Entry 6LKH (X-ray diffraction, 2.53 A resolution); this record covers chains A and C of the 4 polymer chains in the assembly.

# Chain A
Name: ABC transporter, solute-binding protein
Source organism: Staphylococcus aureus
Reference sequence: X5DVD1 (X5DVD1_STAAU); residue numbers follow UniProt; this construct covers 29-322
Amino-acid sequence (294 residues; each row starts with the number of its first residue):
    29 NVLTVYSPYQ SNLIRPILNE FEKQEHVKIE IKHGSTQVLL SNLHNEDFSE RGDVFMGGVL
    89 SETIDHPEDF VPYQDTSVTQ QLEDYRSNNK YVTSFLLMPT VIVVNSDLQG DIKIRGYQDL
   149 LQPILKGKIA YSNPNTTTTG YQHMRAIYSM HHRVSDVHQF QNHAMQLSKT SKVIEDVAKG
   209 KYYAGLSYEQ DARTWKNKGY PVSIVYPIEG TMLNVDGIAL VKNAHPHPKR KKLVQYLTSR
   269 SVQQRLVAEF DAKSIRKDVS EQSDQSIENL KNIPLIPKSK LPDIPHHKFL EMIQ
Residues lining bound ligands: 6-O-phosphono-alpha-D-glucopyranose (G6P): P36, Y37, S63, T64, G85, G86, M126, T165, T166, T167, T198, Y216, N242, D244
What the authors report for this chain:
  - mutagenesis - R43A, E50A: abolished growth
  - mutagenesis - T64A: decreased binding to 6-O-phosphono-alpha-D-glucopyranose
  - mutagenesis - T64A: decreased growth in response to 6-O-phosphono-alpha-D-glucopyranose
  - specificity-determining residues: Y216 (proposed by the authors, not directly observed)

# Chain C
Name: Sensor protein kinase HptS
Source organism: Staphylococcus aureus (strain NCTC 8325 / PS 47)
Notes: EC 2.7.13.3
Reference sequence: Q2G1E0 (HPTS_STAA8); residue numbers follow UniProt; this construct covers 45-215
Amino-acid sequence (171 residues; row label = number of the first residue in the row):
    45 TIHQHVDESQ SSLHHTEKQI QTFITQHNNS FQELDLTNHH DVTATKRELL KLIHQQPATL
   105 YYELSGPNQF ITNNYEHLNT KNMYLFSTHQ LKFKNSTYML KIYMANTPRL SEIKKDNRQF
   165 ALIVDQYDNI LYANDDRFTI GEKYRPQQFG FMNESVKLNH ADHRLIIYKD I
Unresolved in the structure: 215
What the authors report for this chain:
  - mutagenesis - N112A, Q134A, M143A: unchanged binding to ABC transporter, solute-binding protein (chain A)
  - mutagenesis - N112A, Q134A, Q134A/M143A, M143A: decreased growth
  - mutagenesis - Y171A, K187A: abolished growth

# Interface between chain A and chain C
Contacting residue pairs (12; chain A residue first):
  R43(A) - K187(C)
  N47(A) - N173(C)
  N47(A) - K187(C)  hydrogen bond
  E50(A) - Y171(C)  hydrogen bond (backbone-side chain)
  E50(A) - K187(C)  salt bridge
  K51(A) - Y171(C)
  H54(A) - Y171(C)  hydrogen bond
  V55(A) - Y171(C)
  K56(A) - Y171(C)  hydrogen bond (side chain-backbone)
  K56(A) - D172(C)
  K56(A) - K187(C)
  I59(A) - R189(C)
Other interface residues (no listed pair), chain A (9 interface residues in all): E58

# Summary
Chain A and chain C form an interface of 9 and 5 residues respectively; the contacts include 4 hydrogen bonds
and 1 salt bridge. Polar contacts include E50(A)-K187(C), N47(A)-K187(C) and E50(A)-Y171(C). From the paper:
N112A, Q134A and Q134A/M143A of chain C, among others, reduce growth; the specificity determinant Y216(A); 9
substitutions were tested in all.
Here chain A is ABC transporter, solute-binding protein (Staphylococcus aureus) and chain C is Sensor protein
kinase HptS (Staphylococcus aureus (strain NCTC 8325 / PS 47)). Entry 6LKH (Two-component system protein
mediate signal transduction) was determined by X-ray diffraction (same publication as 6LKG, 6LKI, 6LKJ, 6LKK
and 6LKL).
